8Q6P - chains 3 and 5 of the 7 polymer chains in the assembly; structure by electron microscopy, 3.53 A resolution.

== Chain 3 ==
Molecule: Maternal DNA replication licensing factor mcm3
Source organism: Xenopus laevis
Notes: EC 3.6.4.12
Reference sequence: P49739 (MCM3M_XENLA); residue numbers follow UniProt; this construct covers 1-807
Sequence (807 residues; row label = number of the first residue in the row):
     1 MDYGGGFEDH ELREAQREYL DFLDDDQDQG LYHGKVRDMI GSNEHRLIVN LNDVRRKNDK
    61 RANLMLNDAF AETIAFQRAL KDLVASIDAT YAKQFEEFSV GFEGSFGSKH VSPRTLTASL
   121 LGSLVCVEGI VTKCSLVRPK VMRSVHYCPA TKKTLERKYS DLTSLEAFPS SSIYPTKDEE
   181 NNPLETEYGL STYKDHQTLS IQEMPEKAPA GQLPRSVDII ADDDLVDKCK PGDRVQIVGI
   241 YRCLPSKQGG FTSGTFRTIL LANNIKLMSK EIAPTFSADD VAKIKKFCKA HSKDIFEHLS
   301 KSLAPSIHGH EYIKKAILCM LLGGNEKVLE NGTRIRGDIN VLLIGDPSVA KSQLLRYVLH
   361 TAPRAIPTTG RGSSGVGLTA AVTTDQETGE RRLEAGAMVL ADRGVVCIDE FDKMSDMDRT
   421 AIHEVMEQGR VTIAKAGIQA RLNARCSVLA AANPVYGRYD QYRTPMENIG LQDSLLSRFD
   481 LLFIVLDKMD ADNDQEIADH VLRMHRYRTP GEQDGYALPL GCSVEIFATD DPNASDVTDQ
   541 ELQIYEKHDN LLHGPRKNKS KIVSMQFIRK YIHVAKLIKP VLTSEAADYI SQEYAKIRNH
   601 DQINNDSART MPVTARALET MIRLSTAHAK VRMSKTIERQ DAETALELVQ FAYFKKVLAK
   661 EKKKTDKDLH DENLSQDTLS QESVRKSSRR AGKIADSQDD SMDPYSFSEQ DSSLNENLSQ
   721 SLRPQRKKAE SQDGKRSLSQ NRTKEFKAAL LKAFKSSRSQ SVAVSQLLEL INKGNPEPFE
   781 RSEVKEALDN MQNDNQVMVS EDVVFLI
Not modelled in the structure: 1-270, 523-540, 659-807
Ligand contacts:
  - ATP (adenosine-5'-triphosphate), molecule 1: Ser306, Ile307, His308, Pro347, Ser348, Val349, Ala350, Lys351, Ser352, Gln353, Asp409, Asn453, Ile497, Val501
  - ATP, molecule 2: Glu427, Arg478, Ala615, Arg616, Glu619

== Chain 5 ==
Molecule: DNA replication licensing factor mcm5-A
Source organism: Xenopus laevis
Notes: EC 3.6.4.12
Reference sequence: P55862 (MCM5A_XENLA); residue numbers follow UniProt; this construct covers 1-735
Sequence (735 residues; each row starts with the number of its first residue):
     1 MSGFDDLGVY YSDSFGGEQQ VGDDGQAKKS QLKKRFREFL RQYRIGTDRT GFTFKYRDEL
    61 KRHYNLGEYW IEVEMEDLAS FDEDLADYLY KQPTEHLQLL EEAAQEVADE VTRPRPAGEE
   121 TIQEIQVMLR SDANPANIRS LKSEQMSHLV KIPGIIIAAT AVRAKATKIS IQCRSCRNTI
   181 GNIAVRPGLE GYAMPRKCNT EQAGRPNCPL DPYFIIPDKC KCVDFQTLKL QESPDAVPHG
   241 ELPRHMQLYC DRYLCDKVVP GNRVTIMGIY SIRKSGKTST KGRDRVGVGI RSSYIRVVGI
   301 QVDTEGTGRS AAGAITPQEE EEFRRLAAKP DIYETVAKSI APSIYGSSDI KKAIACLLFG
   361 GSRKRLPDGL TRRGDVNLLM LGDPGTAKSQ LLKFVERCSP IGVYTSGKGS SAAGLTASVM
   421 RDPVSRNFIM EGGAMVLADG GVVCIDEFDK MREDDRVAIH EAMEQQTISI AKAGITTTLN
   481 SRCSVLAAAN SVYGRWDDTK GEENIDFMPT ILSRFDMIFI VKDEHNEQRD MTLAKHVMNV
   541 HLSARTQSSS VEGEVDLNTL KKYIAYCRAK CGPRLSAEAA EKLKNRYILM RSGAREHERE
   601 TEKRSSIPIT VRQLEAIVRI SESLGKMKLQ PFATETDVEE ALRLFQVSTL DAAMSGSLSG
   661 VEGFTTQEDQ EMLSRIEKQM KKRFAIGSQV SEHSIIQDFL KQKYPEHAIH KVLSLMMRRG
   721 EIQHRLQRKV LYRIK
Not modelled in the structure: 1-313, 493-507, 601-607, 657-735
Ligand contacts:
  - ATP (adenosine-5'-triphosphate), molecule 1: Ile344, Tyr345, Asp383, Pro384, Gly385, Thr386, Ala387, Lys388, Ser389, Gln390, Asp446, Asn490, Leu533
  - ATP, molecule 2: Arg372, Glu464, Arg514, Val611, Arg612, Glu615

== How chain 3 and chain 5 interact ==
Contacting residue pairs - 55 pairs, chain 3 then chain 5:
  Pro305(3) with Asp368(5)
  Ser348(3) with Thr610(5), hydrogen bond; Arg612(5)
  Ser352(3) with Glu464(5)
  Gln353(3) with Leu370(5)
  Arg356(3) with Glu464(5), salt bridge
  Tyr357(3) with Asp368(5), hydrogen bond; Leu370(5), hydrophobic
  His360(3) with Asp368(5), hydrogen bond (side chain-backbone)
  Arg371(3) with Glu453(5), salt bridge; Val457(5)
  Ser374(3) with Ala471(5)
  Glu387(3) with Arg421(5)
  Glu410(3) with His460(5), salt bridge; Arg514(5), salt bridge
  Arg458(3) with Pro608(5)
  Asp487(3) with Arg591(5), salt bridge
  Lys488(3) with Arg591(5)
  Met489(3) with Arg591(5); Arg595(5); Glu598(5)
  Asp494(3) with Arg591(5), salt bridge
  Gln495(3) with Ile588(5)
  Ile497(3) with Val611(5), hydrophobic
  Ala498(3) with Lys584(5); Tyr587(5), hydrophobic
  Val501(3) with Val611(5), hydrophobic; Glu615(5)
  Leu502(3) with Ala580(5)
  His505(3) with Lys364(5), hydrogen bond (backbone-side chain); Arg372(5), hydrogen bond; Glu615(5), salt bridge; Glu622(5)
  Arg506(3) with Leu575(5); Ser576(5); Ala580(5)
  Tyr507(3) with Arg365(5); Pro367(5); Arg574(5), hydrogen bond (backbone-side chain)
  Arg508(3) with Gly572(5); Arg574(5)
  Asp514(3) with Pro631(5); Phe632(5)
  Gly515(3) with Lys570(5); Cys571(5); Gly572(5), hydrogen bond (backbone-backbone); Pro631(5)
  Tyr516(3) with Gly572(5)
  Ala517(3) with Cys571(5); Gly572(5)
  Leu518(3) with Arg363(5); Arg365(5)
  Leu520(3) with Arg363(5); Arg482(5)
  Leu552(3) with Pro367(5), hydrophobic
Other interface residues (no listed pair), chain 3 (38 interface residues in all): Ser306, Arg392, Glu394, Asp499, Met504, Thr509
Other interface residues (no listed pair), chain 5 (44 interface residues in all): Leu366, Gly369, Gln465, Ala473, Ala577, Leu583, Leu614, Val618

== Overview ==
The interface between chain 3 and chain 5 involves 38 residues on one side and 44 on the other, with 7
hydrogen bonds and 7 salt bridges. Among the polar pairs are Arg356(3)-Glu464(5), Arg371(3)-Glu453(5) and
Glu410(3)-His460(5).
Chain 3 is Maternal DNA replication licensing factor mcm3 and chain 5 is DNA replication licensing factor
mcm5-A, both from Xenopus laevis; the structure, X. laevis CMG dimer bound to dimeric DONSON - MCM ATPase, was
determined by electron microscopy (same publication as 8Q6O).
